Entry 7PF0 (electron microscopy, 11.00 A resolution (very low resolution: no residue pairs are listed; an interface is given only as per-side residue counts)); this record covers chains E and J of the 28 polymer chains in the assembly.

[Chain E]
Name: Histone H3.2
Organism: Homo sapiens
UniProtKB: Q71DI3 (H32_HUMAN); residues 0-135 here correspond to UniProt positions 1-136 (UniProt number = residue number + 1)
Chain sequence (136 residues; numbered 0 to 135; the number before each row is that of its first residue; numbering starts at 0):
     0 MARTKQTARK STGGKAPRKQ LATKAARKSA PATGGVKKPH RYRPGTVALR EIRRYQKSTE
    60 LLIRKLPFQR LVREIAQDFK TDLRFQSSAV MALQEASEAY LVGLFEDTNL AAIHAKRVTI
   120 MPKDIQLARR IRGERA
Disordered / not traced: 0-36, 134-135
Differences from the reference sequence: engineered mutation Ala-110 (Cys111 in Q71DI3)
UniProt features mapped onto this chain:
  - modified residue: Arg-2 (Asymmetric dimethylarginine), Thr-3 (Phosphothreonine), Lys-4 (Allysine), Gln-5 (5-glutamyl dopamine), Thr-6 (Phosphothreonine), Arg-8 (Citrulline), Lys-9 (N6,N6,N6-trimethyllysine), Ser-10 (ADP-ribosylserine), Thr-11 (Phosphothreonine), Lys-14 (N6-(2-hydroxyisobutyryl)lysine), Arg-17 (Asymmetric dimethylarginine), Lys-18 (N6-(2-hydroxyisobutyryl)lysine), Lys-23 (N6-(2-hydroxyisobutyryl)lysine), Arg-26 (Citrulline), Lys-27 (N6,N6,N6-trimethyllysine), Ser-28 (ADP-ribosylserine), Lys-36 (N6,N6,N6-trimethyllysine), Lys-37 (N6-methyllysine), Tyr-41 (Phosphotyrosine), Lys-56 (N6,N6,N6-trimethyllysine) and 8 more in UniProt
  - lipidation: Lys-18 (N6-decanoyllysine)

[Chain J]
Molecule: 541-nt DNA strand
Organism: synthetic construct
Sequence (541 nucleotides; each row starts with the number of its first residue):
   198 TACTTACATG ACAGGATGTA TATATCTGAC ACGTGCCTGG AGACTAGGGA GTAATCCCCT
   258 TGGCGGTTAA AACGCGGGGG ACAGCGCGTA CGTGCGTTTA AGCGGTGCTA GAGCTGTCTA
   318 CGACCAATTG AGCGGCCTCG GCACCGGGAT TCTCCAGGCG GCCAGTGCGC GAGACGGGTT
   378 ACCTTAATAC TTACATGACA GGATGTATAT ATCTGACACG TGCCTGGAGA CTAGGGAGTA
   438 ATCCCCTTGG CGGTTAAAAC GCGGGGGACA GCGCGTACGT GCGTTTAAGC GGTGCTAGAG
   498 CTGTCTACGA CCAATTGAGC GGCCTCGGCA CCGGGATTCT CCAGGCGGCC AGTGCGCGAG
   558 ACGGGTTACC TTAATACTTA CATGACAGGG TGTATATATC TGACACGTGC CTGGAGACTA
   618 GGGAGTAATC CCCTTGGCGG TTAAAACGCG GGGGACAGCG CGTACGTGCG TTTAAGCGGT
   678 GCTAGAGCTG TCTACGACCA ATTGAGCGGC CTCGGCACCG GGATTCTCCA GGCGGCCAGT
   738 G

[Chain E / chain J interface]
At this resolution (11 A) residue pairs are not listed: 18 residues of chain E and 14 of chain J lie at the interface.

[Overview]
Chain E and chain J form an interface of 18 and 14 residues respectively.
Chain E is Histone H3.2 (Homo sapiens) and chain J is a 541-nt DNA strand (synthetic construct); the
structure, Trinucleosome of the 4x177 nucleosome array containing H1, was determined by electron microscopy
together with 7PET, 7PEU, 7PEV, 7PEW, 7PEX, 7PEY and 16 further entries from the same study.
